Entry 6AH4 (X-ray diffraction, 3.30 A resolution); this record covers chains A and C of the 3 polymer chains in the assembly.

# Chain A (and C)
Protein: P2X purinoceptor 3
Organism: Homo sapiens
Notes: chain C of this document is another copy of the same molecule, construct and numbering; everything in this record applies to it too
UniProtKB: P56373 (P2RX3_HUMAN); residues 17-363 here = UniProt positions 17-363
Sequence (362 residues; row label = number of the first residue in the row):
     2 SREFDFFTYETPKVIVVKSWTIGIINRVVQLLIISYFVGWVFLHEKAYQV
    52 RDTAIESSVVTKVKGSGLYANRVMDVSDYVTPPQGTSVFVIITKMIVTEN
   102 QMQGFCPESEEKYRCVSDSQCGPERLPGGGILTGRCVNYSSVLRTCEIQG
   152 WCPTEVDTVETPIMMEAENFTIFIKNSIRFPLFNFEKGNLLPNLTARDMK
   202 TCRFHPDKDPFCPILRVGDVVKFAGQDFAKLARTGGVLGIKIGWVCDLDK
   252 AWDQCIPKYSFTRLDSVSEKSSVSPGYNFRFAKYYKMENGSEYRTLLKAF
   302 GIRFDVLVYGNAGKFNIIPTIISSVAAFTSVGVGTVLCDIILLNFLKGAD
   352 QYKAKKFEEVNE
Disordered / not traced: 2-6
Differences from the reference sequence: expression tag (2-16)
Curated features (UniProtKB/Swiss-Prot):
  - binding site (ATP): Lys63, Lys65, Thr172, Ser275, Asn279, Arg281, Lys299
  - binding site (Mg(2+)): Glu111, Asp158
  - binding site (Ca(2+)): Asp158
  - glycosylation (N-linked (GlcNAc...) asparagine): Asn139, Asn170, Asn194, Asn290
  - mutagenesis: Val61 (V61R: Decreases sensitivity to the allosteric inhibitor AF-219), Lys176 (K176R: Does not affect the inhibition the allosteric inhibitor AF-219), Ser178 (S178F: Does not affect the inhibition the allosteric inhibitor AF-219), Gly189 (G189A: Abolishes the inhibition by the allosteric inhibitor AF-219), Asn190 (N190A: Decreases sensitivity to the allosteric inhibitor AF-219), Val238 (V238L: Decreases sensitivity to the allosteric inhibitor AF-219), Arg264 (R264A: Decreases sensitivity to the allosteric inhibitor AF-219), Leu265 (L265W: Decreases sensitivity to the allosteric inhibitor AF-219), Ser267 (S267A: Does not affect the inhibition he allosteric inhibitor AF-219)
Cystine bridges: Cys107-Cys153, Cys116-Cys137, Cys122-Cys147, Cys203-Cys213, Cys247-Cys256
Glycans and other covalent adducts: N-acetylglucosamine (NAG) linked to Asn170, Asn194
Ion coordination: Ca2+: Asp158 (together with ATP)
Residues lining bound ligands:
  - ATP (adenosine-5'-triphosphate), molecule 1: Lys63, Val64, Lys65, Thr172, Ile173, Phe174, Met200, Ile215
  - ATP, molecule 2: Asp158, Val274, Ser275, Asn279, Arg281, Lys299
What the authors report for this chain:
  - Ca2+ coordination: Asp158
  - binding site for ATP: Lys63, Lys65, Phe174, Ser275, Asn279, Arg281, Lys299
  - mutagenesis - D158A: increased binding to ATP
  - conformationally variable residues (side-chain flip): Asp158
  - mutagenesis - E156A, E156A/D158A, D158A: decreased signaling in response to Mg2+-ATP
  - mutagenesis - E109A, E111A: unchanged signaling in response to Mg2+-ATP
  - mutagenesis - E109A/E156A/D158A: abolished signaling in response to Mg2+-ATP
  - mutagenesis - E156A (0.8 +/- 0.1 uM), E156A/D158A (1.1 +/- 0.2 uM), D158A (1.0 +/- 0.1 uM): unchanged signaling in response to ATP

# Chain A / chain C interface
Contacting residue pairs (100; chain A residue first):
  Glu11(A) - Phe358(C)
  Lys14(A) - Pro13(C)
  Lys14(A) - Lys14(C)  hydrogen bond (backbone-backbone)
  Val15(A) - Thr12(C)
  Val15(A) - Pro13(C)  hydrophobic
  Val15(A) - Lys14(C)
  Ile16(A) - Glu11(C)
  Ile16(A) - Thr12(C)  hydrogen bond (backbone-backbone)
  Ile16(A) - Lys14(C)
  Val17(A) - Tyr10(C)
  Val18(A) - Thr9(C)
  Val18(A) - Tyr10(C)  hydrogen bond (backbone-backbone)
  Lys19(A) - Thr9(C)
  Ser20(A) - Phe8(C)
  Ile23(A) - Tyr10(C)  hydrophobic
  Gly24(A) - Phe8(C)
  Ile25(A) - Phe8(C)  hydrophobic
  Asn27(A) - Tyr10(C)
  Arg28(A) - Phe8(C)
  Thr82(A) - Gln85(C)  hydrogen bond
  Pro83(A) - Gln85(C)
  Gln104(A) - Arg73(C)
  Gln104(A) - Val74(C)  hydrogen bond (side chain-backbone)
  Leu127(A) - Asn170(C)
  Pro128(A) - Gly66(C)
  Gly129(A) - Ser67(C)
  Gly130(A) - Ser67(C)  hydrogen bond (backbone-side chain)
  Gly130(A) - Asp76(C)
  Gly131(A) - Ser67(C)
  Ile132(A) - Leu69(C)  hydrophobic
  Ile132(A) - Val74(C)  hydrophobic
  Gln150(A) - Val74(C)
  Gly151(A) - Val74(C)
  Trp152(A) - Val74(C)  hydrogen bond (side chain-backbone)
  Trp152(A) - Asp76(C)
  Trp152(A) - Asp79(C)  hydrogen bond
  Lys242(A) - Glu57(C)  salt bridge
  Leu265(A) - Ser59(C)
  Leu265(A) - Ser178(C)
  Asp266(A) - Ser59(C)
  Asp266(A) - Ser178(C)
  Ser267(A) - Ser178(C)  hydrogen bond (backbone-side chain)
  Ser267(A) - Glu187(C)
  Val268(A) - Lys176(C)
  Val268(A) - Ser178(C)  hydrogen bond (backbone-side chain)
  Val268(A) - Leu191(C)  hydrophobic
  Ser269(A) - Lys176(C)
  Val274(A) - Met200(C)  hydrophobic
  Ser275(A) - Phe174(C)
  Ser275(A) - Lys176(C)  hydrogen bond
  Gly277(A) - Lys176(C)  hydrogen bond (backbone-side chain)
  Tyr278(A) - Val61(C)  hydrophobic
  Tyr278(A) - Gln85(C)  hydrogen bond (side chain-backbone)
  Asn279(A) - Lys63(C)  hydrogen bond
  Phe280(A) - Pro84(C)
  Phe280(A) - Gln85(C)
  Arg281(A) - Lys63(C)
  Arg281(A) - Lys65(C)
  Arg281(A) - Pro84(C)
  Phe282(A) - Pro84(C)  hydrophobic
  Tyr285(A) - Ser78(C)  hydrogen bond (side chain-backbone)
  Tyr285(A) - Asp79(C)  hydrogen bond
  Tyr285(A) - Lys284(C)
  Tyr286(A) - Tyr286(C)
  Lys287(A) - Glu100(C)  salt bridge
  Lys287(A) - Asn101(C)  hydrogen bond
  Lys287(A) - Tyr286(C)
  Lys287(A) - Tyr294(C)
  Met288(A) - Tyr294(C)
  Glu293(A) - Arg73(C)  salt bridge
  Glu293(A) - Glu100(C)
  Glu293(A) - Lys284(C)  salt bridge
  Arg295(A) - Asp76(C)  salt bridge
  Arg295(A) - Ser78(C)
  Arg295(A) - Asp79(C)  salt bridge
  Leu297(A) - Ser78(C)
  Arg304(A) - Val60(C)  hydrogen bond (side chain-backbone)
  Arg304(A) - Gln85(C)  hydrogen bond (side chain-backbone)
  Arg304(A) - Gly86(C)  hydrogen bond (side chain-backbone)
  Arg304(A) - Thr87(C)
  Thr336(A) - Tyr10(C)  hydrogen bond (backbone-side chain)
  Cys339(A) - Tyr10(C)  hydrophobic
  Asp340(A) - Tyr10(C)  hydrogen bond
  Asp340(A) - Thr12(C)  hydrogen bond
  Lys357(A) - Thr12(C)  hydrogen bond
  Lys357(A) - Pro13(C)  hydrogen bond (side chain-backbone)
  Lys357(A) - Lys14(C)
  Lys357(A) - Val15(C)  hydrogen bond (backbone-backbone)
  Phe358(A) - Val15(C)  hydrophobic
  Phe358(A) - Val17(C)  hydrophobic
  Glu359(A) - Val15(C)  hydrogen bond (backbone-backbone)
  Glu359(A) - Ile16(C)
  Glu359(A) - Val17(C)  hydrogen bond (backbone-backbone)
  Glu359(A) - Lys356(C)  salt bridge
  Val361(A) - Ile16(C)  hydrophobic
  Val361(A) - Val17(C)  hydrogen bond (backbone-backbone)
  Val361(A) - Val18(C)  hydrophobic
  Val361(A) - Lys19(C)
  Asn362(A) - Lys19(C)
  Glu363(A) - Gln352(C)  hydrogen bond
Also at the interface, not in a pair above, chain A (63 interface residues in all): Tyr37, Trp41, Val238, Lys271, Pro276, Ala283, Glu360
Also at the interface, not in a pair above, chain C (55 interface residues in all): Phe7, Ser58, Gly68, Asn177, Gly189, Leu195, Thr296, Ile319, Ile323, Tyr353

# Overview
63 residues of chain A face 55 of chain C across their interface; the contacts include 30 hydrogen bonds and 7
salt bridges. Among the polar pairs are Lys242(A)-Glu57(C), Lys287(A)-Glu100(C) and Glu293(A)-Arg73(C). From
the paper: a binding site for ATP at Lys63(A), Lys65(A) and Phe174(A) among others; E156A, E156A/D158A and
D158A of chain A reduce signaling in response to Mg2+-ATP; 6 substitutions were tested in all.
Chain A and chain C are both P2X purinoceptor 3 (Homo sapiens); the structure, Structure of human P2X3
receptor in complex with ATP and Ca2+ ion, was determined by X-ray diffraction, deposited together with 6AH5.
